1E86 - chain A; structure by X-ray diffraction, 1.95 A resolution.

[Chain A]
Protein: Cytochrome C'
Organism: Alcaligenes xylosoxidans
UniProt: P00138 (CYCP_ALCSP); residue numbers follow UniProt; this construct covers 1-127
Chain sequence (127 residues; row label = number of the first residue in the row):
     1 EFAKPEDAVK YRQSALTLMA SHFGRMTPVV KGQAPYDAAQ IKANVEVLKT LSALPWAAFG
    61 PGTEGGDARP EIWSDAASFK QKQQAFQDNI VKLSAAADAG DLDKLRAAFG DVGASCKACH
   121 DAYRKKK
Disordered / not traced: 127
Sequence notes: modified residue (1)
Modified positions: Glu1 (pyroglutamic acid; PCA)
Glycans and other covalent adducts: heme c (HEC) linked to Cys116, Cys119
Metal / ion sites: heme c Fe near His120 (its only coordinating residue here)
Small-molecule neighbours:
  - carbon monoxide (CMO), molecule 1: Leu16, Met19, Pro55, Trp56, His120
  - carbon monoxide (CMO), molecule 2: Lys117, His120, Arg124
  - heme c (HEC): Arg12, Gln13, Leu16, Thr17, Met19, Ala20, Phe23, Trp56, Phe59, Gly65, Gly66, Asp67, Ala68, Ile72, Phe79, Lys82, Gln83, Phe86, Val112, Ser115, His120, Tyr123, Arg124
Swiss-Prot annotation at these positions:
  - binding site (heme c): Arg12, Gln13, Asp67, Cys116, Cys119, His120
From the paper describing this entry:
  - conformationally variable residues (side-chain flip): Leu16, Arg124
  - binding site for carbon monoxide: His120

[Summary]
Chain A binds carbon monoxide. Heme c is covalently linked to Cys119. Curated annotation (UniProt) lists 6
heme c-binding residues. From the paper: a binding site for carbon monoxide at His120; conformational
variability at Leu16 and Arg124.
Chain A is Cytochrome C' (Alcaligenes xylosoxidans); the structure, Cytochrome c' from Alcaligenes
xylosoxidans - reduced structure with CO bound to distal side of heme, was determined by X-ray diffraction
together with 1E83, 1E84 and 1E85 from the same study.
